Entry 3REI (X-ray diffraction, 2.65 A resolution); this record covers chains E and J of the 10 polymer chains in the assembly.

== Chain E ==
Name: Histone H3.2
From: Xenopus laevis
UniProtKB: P84233 (H32_XENLA); residues 1-135 here correspond to UniProt positions 2-136 (UniProt number = residue number + 1)
Chain sequence (135 residues; numbered 1 to 135; the number before each row is that of its first residue):
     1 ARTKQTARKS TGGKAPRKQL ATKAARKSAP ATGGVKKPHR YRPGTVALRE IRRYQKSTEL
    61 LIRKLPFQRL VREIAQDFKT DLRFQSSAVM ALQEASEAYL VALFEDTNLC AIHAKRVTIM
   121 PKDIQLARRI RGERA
Not modelled in the structure: 1-37, 135
Sequence notes: variant Ala102 (Gly103 in P84233)
Metal / ion sites: Mn2+ near Asp77 (its only coordinating residue here); platinum (II) ion site 1 near Met90 (its only coordinating residue here); platinum (II) ion site 2 near Met120 (its only coordinating residue here)
UniProt features mapped onto this chain:
  - modified residue: Arg2 (Asymmetric dimethylarginine), Thr3 (Phosphothreonine), Lys4 (Allysine), Gln5 (5-glutamyl dopamine), Thr6 (Phosphothreonine), Arg8 (Citrulline), Lys9 (N6,N6,N6-trimethyllysine), Ser10 (ADP-ribosylserine), Thr11 (Phosphothreonine), Lys14 (N6-(2-hydroxyisobutyryl)lysine), Arg17 (Asymmetric dimethylarginine), Lys18 (N6-(2-hydroxyisobutyryl)lysine), Lys23 (N6-(2-hydroxyisobutyryl)lysine), Arg26 (Citrulline), Lys27 (N6,N6,N6-trimethyllysine), Ser28 (ADP-ribosylserine), Lys36 (N6,N6,N6-trimethyllysine), Lys37 (N6-methyllysine), Tyr41 (Phosphotyrosine), Lys56 (N6,N6,N6-trimethyllysine) and 8 more in UniProt
  - lipidation: Cys110 (S-palmitoyl cysteine)

== Chain J ==
Molecule: 145-nt DNA strand
Sequence (145 nucleotides; numbered -72 to 72; the number before each row is that of its first residue; numbers below 1 keep their minus sign (DA-72 is residue -72)):
   -72 ATCAATATCC ACCTGCAGAT ACTACCAAAA GTGTATTTGG AAACTGCTCC ATCAAAAGGC
   -12 ATGTTCAGCT GATTCAGCTG AACATGCCTT TTGATGGAGC AGTTTCCAAA TACACTTTTG
    48 GTAGTATCTG CAGGTGGATA TTGAT
Metal / ion sites: platinum (II) ion site 1 near DA-72 (its only coordinating residue here); platinum (II) ion site 2 near DG-14 (its only coordinating residue here); platinum (II) ion site 3 near DG-5 (its only coordinating residue here); platinum (II) ion site 4 near DG4 (its only coordinating residue here); platinum (II) ion site 5 near DG7 (its only coordinating residue here); platinum (II) ion site 6 near DG13 (its only coordinating residue here); platinum (II) ion site 7 near DG24 (its only coordinating residue here); platinum (II) ion site 8 near DG26 (its only coordinating residue here); platinum (II) ion site 9 near DG47 (its only coordinating residue here); platinum (II) ion site 10 near DA50 (its only coordinating residue here); platinum (II) ion site 11 near DG60 (its only coordinating residue here); platinum (II) ion site 12: DG63, DG64; 1 more platinum (II) ion sites not listed

== Chain E / chain J interface ==
Contacting residue pairs (22):
  Arg40(E) with DG70(J), sugar contact
  Tyr41(E) with DT69(J), phosphate contact; DG70(J), phosphate contact
  Arg42(E) with DG-5(J), salt bridge to the phosphate; DG70(J), hydrogen bond to the phosphate
  Pro43(E) with DA-6(J), phosphate contact; DG-5(J), sugar contact
  Thr45(E) with DG70(J), hydrogen bond to the phosphate
  Arg63(E) with DC-13(J), salt bridge to the phosphate
  Arg72(E) with DA-22(J), salt bridge to the phosphate
  Arg83(E) with DC-23(J), sugar contact; DA-22(J), phosphate contact
  Phe84(E) with DC-23(J), sugar contact; DA-22(J), hydrogen bond to the phosphate
  Gln85(E) with DC-23(J), phosphate contact
  Ser86(E) with DC-23(J), hydrogen bond to the phosphate
  Arg116(E) with DT-3(J), phosphate contact; DG-2(J), phosphate contact
  Val117(E) with DT-3(J), hydrogen bond to the phosphate
  Thr118(E) with DC-4(J), hydrogen bond to the phosphate; DT-3(J), hydrogen bond to the phosphate
  Met120(E) with DG-2(J), phosphate contact
Other interface residues (no listed pair), chain E (17 interface residues in all): His39, Lys115
Other interface residues (no listed pair), chain J (12 interface residues in all): DG-14, DA71

== Summary ==
Chain E and chain J form an interface of 17 and 12 residues respectively; the contacts include 7 hydrogen
bonds and 3 salt bridges. Polar pairs include Arg42(E)-DG70(J), Thr45(E)-DG70(J) and Phe84(E)-DA-22(J). The
platinum (II) ion site 12 is built by DG63(J) and DG64(J).
Chain E is Histone H3.2 (Xenopus laevis) and chain J is a 145-nt DNA strand; the structure, 2.65 Angstrom
Crystal Structure of the Nucleosome Core Particle Assembled with a 145 bp Alpha-Satellite DNA ..., was
determined by X-ray diffraction, deposited together with 3REH, 3REJ, 3REK and 3REL.
